8SN1 - chains D and J of the 12 polymer chains in the assembly; structure by electron microscopy, 3.30 A resolution.

# Chain D
Name: Histone H2B type 1-J
Source organism: Homo sapiens
UniProtKB: P06899 (H2B1J_HUMAN); residues 0-123 here correspond to UniProt positions 1-124 (UniProt number = residue number + 1)
Amino-acid sequence (128 residues; each row starts with the number of its first residue; numbers below 1 keep their minus sign (Gly-4 is residue -4)):
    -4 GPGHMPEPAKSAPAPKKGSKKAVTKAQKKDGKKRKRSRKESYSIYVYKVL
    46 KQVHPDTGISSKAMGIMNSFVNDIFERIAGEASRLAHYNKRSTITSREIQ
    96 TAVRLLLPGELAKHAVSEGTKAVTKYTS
Not modelled in the structure: -4 to 29
Sequence notes: expression tag (-4 to -1)
Curated features (UniProtKB/Swiss-Prot):
  - modified residue: Pro1 (N-acetylproline), Glu2 (ADP-ribosyl glutamic acid), Lys5 (N6-(2-hydroxyisobutyryl)lysine), Ser6 (ADP-ribosylserine), Lys11 (N6-(beta-hydroxybutyryl)lysine), Lys12 (N6-(2-hydroxyisobutyryl)lysine), Ser14 (Phosphoserine), Lys15 (N6-acetyllysine), Lys16 (N6-(beta-hydroxybutyryl)lysine), Lys20 (N6-(2-hydroxyisobutyryl)lysine), Lys23 (N6-(2-hydroxyisobutyryl)lysine), Lys24 (N6-(2-hydroxyisobutyryl)lysine), Lys34 (N6-(2-hydroxyisobutyryl)lysine), Glu35 (PolyADP-ribosyl glutamic acid), Ser36 (Phosphoserine), Lys43 (N6-(2-hydroxyisobutyryl)lysine), Lys46 (N6-(2-hydroxyisobutyryl)lysine), Lys57 (N6,N6-dimethyllysine), Arg79 (Dimethylated arginine), Lys85 (N6,N6,N6-trimethyllysine) and 6 more in UniProt
  - glycosylation: Ser112 (O-linked (GlcNAc) serine)
  - cross-link (Glycyl lysine isopeptide (Lys-Gly)): Lys5 (interchain with G-Cter in SUMO2), Lys20 (interchain with G-Cter in SUMO2), Lys34 (interchain with G-Cter in ubiquitin), Lys120 (interchain with G-Cter in ubiquitin)

# Chain J
Molecule: 147-nt DNA strand
Source organism: Homo sapiens
Sequence (147 nucleotides; row label = number of the first residue in the row; numbers below 1 keep their minus sign (DA-73 is residue -73)):
   -73 ATCGGATGTATATATCTGACACGTGCCTGGAGACTAGGGAGTAATCCCCT
   -23 TGGCGGTTAAAACGCGGGGGACAGCGCGTACGTGCGTTTAAGCGGTGCTA
    27 GAGCTGTCTACGACCAATTGAGCGGCCTCGGCACCGGGATTCTCGAT

# Chain D / chain J interface
Contacting residue pairs (10):
  Lys30(D) - DG51(J)  phosphate contact
  Arg31(D) - DC-25(J)  salt bridge to the phosphate
  Ser32(D) - DG50(J)  phosphate contact
  Arg33(D) - DC49(J)  sugar contact
  Arg33(D) - DG50(J)  phosphate contact
  Lys34(D) - DC49(J)  phosphate contact
  Lys34(D) - DG50(J)  hydrogen bond to the phosphate
  Glu35(D) - DC49(J)  phosphate contact
  Ser36(D) - DC49(J)  phosphate contact
  Tyr40(D) - DG48(J)  hydrogen bond to the phosphate
Other interface residues (no listed pair), chain D (11 interface residues in all): Ile39, Lys43, Thr88
Other interface residues (no listed pair), chain J (6 interface residues in all): DG38

# In short
Chain D and chain J form an interface of 11 and 6 residues respectively, with 2 hydrogen bonds and 1 salt
bridge. Among the polar pairs are Lys34(D)-DG50(J), Tyr40(D)-DG48(J) and Arg31(D)-DC-25(J).
Chain D is Histone H2B type 1-J and chain J is a 147-nt DNA strand, both from Homo sapiens; the structure,
Cryo-EM structure of the human nucleosome core particle in complex with RNF168 and UbcH5c~Ub (UbcH5c
chemically ..., was determined by electron microscopy (same publication as 8SMW, 8SMX, 8SMY, 8SMZ, 8SN0, 8SN2
and 3 further entries).
